PDB entry 6LMW | electron microscopy, 3.40 A resolution | chains A and B of the 8 polymer chains in the assembly

[Chain A (and B)]
Protein: Calcium homeostasis modulator 1, Calcium homeostasis modulator protein 2
From: Oryzias latipes
Notes: chain B of this document is another copy of the same molecule, construct and numbering; everything in this record applies to it too
UniProtKB: chimeric construct of H2MCM1, Q9HA72: residues 1-209 from H2MCM1 (H2MCM1_ORYLA) positions 1-209 (same numbers); residues 210-320 from Q9HA72 positions 213-323 (UniProt number = residue number + 3)
Sequence (326 residues; numbered 1 to 326; the number before each row is that of its first residue):
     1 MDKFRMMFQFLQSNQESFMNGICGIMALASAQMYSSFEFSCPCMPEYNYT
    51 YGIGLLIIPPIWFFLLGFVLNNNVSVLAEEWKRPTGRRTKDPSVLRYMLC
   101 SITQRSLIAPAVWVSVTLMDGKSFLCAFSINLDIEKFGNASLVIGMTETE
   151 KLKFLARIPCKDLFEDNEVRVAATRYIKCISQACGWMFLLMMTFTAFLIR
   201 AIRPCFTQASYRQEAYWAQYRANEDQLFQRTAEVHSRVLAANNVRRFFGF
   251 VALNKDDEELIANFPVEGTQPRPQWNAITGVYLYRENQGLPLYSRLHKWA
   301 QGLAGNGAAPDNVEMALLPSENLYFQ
Unresolved in the structure: 1-20, 205-326
Disulfide bonds: Cys41-Cys126, Cys43-Cys160
Sequence notes: expression tag (321-326)
UniProt features mapped onto this chain:
  - region: Gln9 to Ser36 (Central pore), Trp62 to Val69 (Phospholipid-binding), Gln104 to Val116 (Phospholipid-binding), Leu189 to Ile199 (Phospholipid-binding), Tyr211 to Phe248 (Intersubunit interaction)
  - lipidation (S-palmitoyl cysteine): Cys100, Cys205
  - glycosylation: Asn139 (N-linked (GlcNAc...) asparagine)
From the paper describing this entry:
  - post-translational modification sites: Cys100, Cys205 (proposed by the authors, not directly observed)

[Interface between chain A and chain B]
Residue-residue contacts (34):
  Lys136(A) - Met44(B)
  Glu168(A) - Leu163(B)
  Val171(A) - Asp162(B)
  Arg175(A) - Ser40(B)
  Arg175(A) - Cys41(B)  hydrogen bond (side chain-backbone)
  Arg175(A) - Cys160(B)  hydrogen bond
  Tyr176(A) - Met44(B)  hydrophobic
  Tyr176(A) - Tyr47(B)
  Lys178(A) - Glu38(B)  salt bridge
  Lys178(A) - Ser40(B)
  Cys179(A) - Ser40(B)
  Cys179(A) - Pro42(B)  hydrophobic
  Gln182(A) - Phe37(B)
  Gln182(A) - Glu38(B)  hydrogen bond (side chain-backbone)
  Gln182(A) - Tyr51(B)  hydrogen bond
  Trp186(A) - Met33(B)  hydrophobic
  Trp186(A) - Phe37(B)
  Trp186(A) - Leu55(B)
  Trp186(A) - Pro59(B)  hydrophobic
  Trp186(A) - Trp62(B)  hydrophobic
  Met187(A) - Ile58(B)  hydrophobic
  Leu189(A) - Trp62(B)
  Leu190(A) - Ile58(B)  hydrophobic
  Leu190(A) - Trp62(B)  hydrophobic
  Thr193(A) - Trp62(B)  hydrogen bond
  Thr193(A) - Leu65(B)
  Phe197(A) - Phe68(B)  hydrophobic
  Phe197(A) - Val69(B)  hydrophobic
  Phe197(A) - Val74(B)  hydrophobic
  Arg200(A) - Val69(B)  hydrogen bond (side chain-backbone)
  Arg200(A) - Asn72(B)
  Ala201(A) - Ala78(B)
  Ala201(A) - Lys82(B)  hydrogen bond (backbone-side chain)
  Ile202(A) - Lys82(B)
Other interface residues (no listed pair), chain A (21 interface residues in all): Met119, Asp120, Phe194, Ala196
Other interface residues (no listed pair), chain B (28 interface residues in all): Cys43, Ile61, Leu66, Asn71, Ser75

[Summary]
21 residues of chain A face 28 of chain B across their interface; the contacts include 7 hydrogen bonds and 1
salt bridge. Polar contacts include Lys178(A)-Glu38(B), Arg175(A)-Cys41(B) and Arg175(A)-Cys160(B). From the
paper: modification sites Cys100(A) and Cys205(A).
Chain A and chain B are both Calcium homeostasis modulator 1, Calcium homeostasis modulator protein 2 (Oryzias
latipes); the structure, Cryo-EM structure of the CALHM chimeric construct (8-mer), was determined by electron
microscopy, deposited together with 6LMT, 6LMU, 6LMV and 6LMX.
